Entry 6RCD (X-ray diffraction, 1.98 A resolution); this record covers chains D and X of the 8 polymer chains in the assembly.

# Chain D (and X)
Name: MgPa adhesin
Organism: Mycoplasma genitalium
Notes: chain X of this document is another copy of the same molecule, construct and numbering; everything in this record applies to it too
Reference sequence: D5FY31 (D5FY31_MYCGT); residues 32-132 here correspond to UniProt positions 1250-1350 (UniProt number = residue number + 1218)
Chain sequence (101 residues; numbered 32 to 132; the number before each row is that of its first residue):
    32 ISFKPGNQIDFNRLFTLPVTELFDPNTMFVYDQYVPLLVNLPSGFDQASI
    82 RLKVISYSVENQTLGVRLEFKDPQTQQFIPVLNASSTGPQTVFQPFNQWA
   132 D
Not modelled in the structure: 114-115 (chain X: 115-118)

# Interface between chain D and chain X
Contacting residue pairs (27; chain D residue first):
  Ile-32(D) with Pro-120(X)
  Ser-33(D) with Pro-120(X), hydrogen bond (side chain-backbone); Gln-121(X); Val-123(X)
  Phe-34(D) with Gln-121(X), hydrogen bond (backbone-backbone); Thr-122(X), hydrogen bond (backbone-side chain); Val-123(X), hydrogen bond (backbone-backbone)
  Lys-35(D) with Val-123(X)
  Pro-36(D) with Thr-122(X); Val-123(X)
  Asn-43(D) with Arg-44(X)
  Arg-44(D) with Asn-43(X); Arg-44(X); Asn-128(X); Trp-130(X)
  Pro-120(D) with Ile-32(X); Ser-33(X), hydrogen bond (backbone-side chain)
  Gln-121(D) with Ser-33(X); Phe-34(X), hydrogen bond (backbone-backbone)
  Thr-122(D) with Phe-34(X), hydrogen bond (side chain-backbone); Pro-36(X)
  Val-123(D) with Ser-33(X); Phe-34(X), hydrogen bond (backbone-backbone); Lys-35(X); Pro-36(X)
  Asn-128(D) with Arg-44(X)
  Trp-130(D) with Arg-44(X)
Also at the interface, not in a pair above, chain D (14 interface residues in all): Phe-124
Also at the interface, not in a pair above, chain X (14 interface residues in all): Phe-124

# Summary
The chain D/chain X interface involves 14 residues from each chain; the contacts include 8 hydrogen bonds.
Polar contacts include Ser-33(D)/Pro-120(X), Phe-34(D)/Thr-122(X) and Phe-34(D)/Gln-121(X).
Both chains are MgPa adhesin (Mycoplasma genitalium). Entry 6RCD (Octamer C-Domain P140 Mycoplasma genitalium)
was determined by X-ray diffraction, deposited together with 6RCC.
